4JI0 - chains A and E of the 21 polymer chains in the assembly; structure by X-ray diffraction, 3.49 A resolution.

Chain A:
Molecule: 16S rRNA
Source organism: Thermus thermophilus
Sequence (1522 nucleotides; each row starts with the number of its first residue; note: 42 numbers in that range are skipped by the numbering (no residue carries them; nothing is unmodelled there); a row labelled like 190A-190L holds insertion residues (190A, then the next letters in order); numbering starts at 0):
     0 UUUGUUGGAG AGUUUGAUCC UGGCUCAGGG UGAACGCUGG CGGCGUGCCU AAGACAUGCA
    60 AGUCGUGCGG G
    73 CCGCGGGGUU UU
    88 ACUCCG
    95 UGGUC
   101 AGCGGCGGAC GGGUGAGUAA CGCGUGGGU
  129A G
   130 ACCUACCCGG AAGAGGGGGA CAACCCGGGG AAACUCGGGC UAAUCCCCCA UGUGGACCCG
   190 C
190A-190L CCCUUGGGGUGU
   191 GUCCAAAGGG CUUU
   216 GCCCGCUUCC GGAUGGGCCC GCGUCCCAUC AGCUAGUUGG UGGGGUAAUG GCCCACCAAG
   276 GCGACGACGG GUAGCCGGUC UGAGAGGAUG GCCGGCCACA GGGGCACUGA GACACGGGCC
   336 CCACUCCUAC GGGAGGCAGC AGUUAGGAAU CUUCCGCAAU GGGCGCAAGC CUGACGGAGC
   396 GACGCCGCUU GGAGGAAGAA GCCCUUCGGG GUGUAAACUC CUGAA
   442 CCCGGGACGA AACCCCCGAC GA
   474 GGGGACUGAC GGUACCGGG
   494 GUAAUAGCGC CGGCCAACUC CGUGCCAGCA GCCGCGGUAA UACGGAGGGC GCGAGCGUUA
   554 CCCGGAUUCA CUGGGCGUAA AGGGCGUGUA GGCGGCCUGG GGCGUCCCAU GUGAAAGACC
   614 ACGGCUCAAC CGUGGGGGAG CGUGGGAUAC GCUCAGGCUA GACGGUGGGA GAGGGUGGUG
   674 GAAUUCCCGG AGUAGCGGUG AAAUGCGCAG AUACCGGGAG GAACGCCGAU GGCGAAGGCA
   734 GCCACCUGGU CCACCCGUGA CGCUGAGGCG CGAAAGCGUG GGGAGCAAAC CGGAUUAGAU
   794 ACCCGGGUAG UCCACGCCCU AAACGAUGCG CGCUAGGUCU CUGGGUCU
   848 CCUGGGGGCC GAAGCUAACG CGUUAAGCGC GCCGCCUGGG GAGUACGGCC GCAAGGCUGA
   908 AACUCAAAGG AAUUGACGGG GGCCCGCACA AGCGGUGGAG CAUGUGGUUU AAUUCGAAGX
   968 AACGCGAAGA ACCUUACCAG GCCUUGACAU GCUAGG
 1003A G
  1004 AACCCGGGUG AAAGCCUGGG GUGCCCC
1030A-1030D GCGA
  1031 GGGGAGCCCU AGCACAGGUG CUGCAUGGCC GUCGUCAGCU CGUGCCGUGA GGUGUUGGGU
  1091 UAAGUCCCGC AACGAGCGCA ACCCCCGCCG UUAGUUGCCA GCGGUUCGGC CGGGCACUCU
  1151 AACGGGACUG CCCGCGAAA
  1171 GCGGGAGGAA GGAGGGGACG ACGUCUGGUC AGCAUGGCCC UUACGGCCUG GGCGACACAC
  1231 GUGCUACAAU GCCCACUACA AAGCGAUGCC ACCCGGCAAC GGGGAGCUAA UCGCAAAAAG
  1291 GUGGGCCCAG UUCGGAUUGG GGUCUGCAAC CCGACCCCAU GAAGCCGGAA UCGCUAGUAA
  1351 UCGCGGAUCA G
 1361A C
  1362 CAUGCCGCGG UGAAUACGUU CCCGGGCCUU GUACACACXG CCXGUXACGC CAUGGGAGCG
  1422 GGCUCUACCC GAAGUCGCCG GG
  1446 AGCCUACGGG
  1459 CAGGCGCCGA GGGUAGGGCC CGUGACUGGG GCGAAGUCGU AACAAGGUAG CUGUACCGGA
  1519 AGGUGCGGCU GGAUCCACUC CUUUCU
Unresolved in the structure: 0-4, 1534-1538
Differences from the reference sequence: conflict C1534 (A2157 in M26923.1), A1535 (C2158 in M26923.1)
Modified positions: PSU (pseudouridine-5'-monophosphate) at position 516, 7MG (7N-methyl-8-hydroguanosine-5'-monophosphate) at position 527, M2G (N2-dimethylguanosine-5'-monophosphate) at position 966, 5MC (5-methylcytidine-5'-monophosphate) at position 967, 2MG (2N-methylguanosine-5'-monophosphate) at position 1207, 5MC (5-methylcytidine-5'-monophosphate) at position 1400, 4OC (4n,o2'-methylcytidine-5'-monophosphate) at position 1402, 5MC (5-methylcytidine-5'-monophosphate) at position 1404, 5MC (5-methylcytidine-5'-monophosphate) at position 1407, UR3 (3-methyluridine-5'-monophoshate) at position 1498, MA6 (6N-dimethyladenosine-5'-monophoshate) at position 1518, MA6 (6N-dimethyladenosine-5'-monophoshate) at position 1519, PSU (pseudouridine-5'-monophosphate) at position 1540, PSU (pseudouridine-5'-monophosphate) at position 1541
Metal / ion sites: Mg2+ site 1 near U5 (its only coordinating residue here); Mg2+ site 2: U12, A914; Mg2+ site 3 near G21 (its only coordinating residue here); Mg2+ site 4: G21, G22; Mg2+ site 5 near C23 (its only coordinating residue here); Mg2+ site 6 near G38 (its only coordinating residue here); Mg2+ site 7: G46, G394; Mg2+ site 8: C48, G115; Mg2+ site 9 near A53 (its only coordinating residue here); Mg2+ site 10: A59, U387; Mg2+ site 11: U62, G105; Mg2+ site 12: C89, U90; 119 more Mg2+ sites not listed
What the authors report for this chain:
  - mutagenesis - C1490U: increased growth

Chain E:
Molecule: ribosomal protein S5
Source organism: Thermus thermophilus
Reference sequence: Q5SHQ5 (RS5_THET8); numbering as in UniProt (aligned over 1-162)
Amino-acid sequence (162 residues; each row starts with the number of its first residue):
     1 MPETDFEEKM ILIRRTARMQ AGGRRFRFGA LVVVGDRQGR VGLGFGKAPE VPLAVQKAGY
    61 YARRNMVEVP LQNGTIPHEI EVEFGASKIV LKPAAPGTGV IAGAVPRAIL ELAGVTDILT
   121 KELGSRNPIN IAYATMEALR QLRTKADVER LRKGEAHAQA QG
Unresolved in the structure: 1-4, 155-162

Chain A / chain E interface:
Residue-residue contacts (81):
  U5(A) with Ala95(E), base contact
  G6(A) with Ala94(E), base contact; Ala95(E), hydrogen bond to the base; Thr98(E), hydrogen bond to the base; Leu119(E), sugar contact
  G7(A) with Lys92(E), hydrogen bond to the base; Leu119(E), sugar contact; Thr120(E), hydrogen bond to the sugar
  A8(A) with Ile101(E), phosphate contact; Ala102(E), hydrogen bond to the sugar; Gly103(E), sugar contact; Arg107(E), base contact; Thr120(E), sugar contact
  G9(A) with Gly103(E), phosphate contact; Lys121(E), salt bridge to the phosphate; Glu122(E), hydrogen bond to the phosphate; Arg126(E), salt bridge to the phosphate
  A10(A) with Arg126(E), phosphate contact
  G15(A) with Ala17(E), hydrogen bond to the base; Met19(E), sugar contact; Arg24(E), hydrogen bond to the sugar
  A16(A) with Thr16(E), sugar contact; Ala17(E), sugar contact
  U17(A) with Arg14(E), phosphate contact
  C18(A) with Arg14(E), salt bridge to the phosphate; Asn127(E), hydrogen bond to the phosphate; Asn130(E), phosphate contact
  C19(A) with Ala86(E), phosphate contact; Ser125(E), hydrogen bond to the phosphate; Asn127(E), phosphate contact; Asn130(E), hydrogen bond to the phosphate
  U20(A) with Ala86(E), phosphate contact
  G558(A) with Lys121(E), phosphate contact
  A559(A) with Lys121(E), salt bridge to the phosphate; Arg126(E), salt bridge to the phosphate
  U560(A) with Leu123(E), base contact
  A864(A) with Gly85(E), phosphate contact
  U921(A) with Arg18(E), sugar contact; Met19(E), hydrogen bond to the sugar
  G922(A) with Met19(E), sugar contact; Gln20(E), sugar contact; Ala21(E), phosphate contact
  A923(A) with Ala21(E), phosphate contact
  C1069(A) with Gln20(E), hydrogen bond to the phosphate; Arg25(E), hydrogen bond to the phosphate
  U1070(A) with Arg18(E), salt bridge to the phosphate; Gln20(E), phosphate contact; Arg25(E), salt bridge to the phosphate
  C1071(A) with Arg27(E), salt bridge to the phosphate; Pro49(E), sugar contact
  G1072(A) with Pro49(E), phosphate contact; Lys57(E), salt bridge to the phosphate
  U1073(A) with Lys57(E), salt bridge to the phosphate
  G1074(A) with Tyr60(E), hydrogen bond to the phosphate; Tyr61(E), hydrogen bond to the phosphate
  G1077(A) with Lys47(E), base contact
  U1078(A) with Phe84(E), sugar contact; Ile129(E), sugar contact; Asn130(E), hydrogen bond to the sugar; Tyr133(E), sugar contact
  G1079(A) with Arg14(E), hydrogen bond to the sugar; Phe45(E), sugar contact; Tyr133(E), hydrogen bond to the phosphate
  A1080(A) with Arg14(E), sugar contact; Thr16(E), hydrogen bond to the phosphate; Phe45(E), phosphate contact; Lys47(E), salt bridge to the phosphate
  G1081(A) with Thr16(E), hydrogen bond to the phosphate; Ala17(E), phosphate contact; Arg18(E), phosphate contact; Arg27(E), salt bridge to the phosphate
  G1082(A) with Arg27(E), salt bridge to the phosphate
  C1192(A) with Arg25(E), hydrogen bond to the base
  G1193(A) with Gly22(E), sugar contact
  U1194(A) with Gly22(E), sugar contact
  A1396(A) with Met19(E), base contact
  C1397(A) with Arg24(E), salt bridge to the phosphate
  A1398(A) with Met19(E), base contact; Gln20(E), base contact; Gly22(E), base contact; Gly23(E), base contact
Interface residues without a listed pair, chain E (43 interface residues in all): Ala48, Leu53, Ser87

In short:
37 residues of chain A and 43 residues of chain E are in contact; the contacts include 22 hydrogen bonds and
14 salt bridges. Polar pairs include G6(A)-Ala95(E), G6(A)-Thr98(E) and G7(A)-Lys92(E). U12(A) and A914(A)
coordinate Mg2+ site 2. G21(A) and G22(A) form the Mg2+ site 4. The paper reports that C1490U of chain A
increases growth.
Chain A is 16S rRNA and chain E is ribosomal protein S5, both from Thermus thermophilus; the structure,
Crystal Structure of 30S ribosomal subunit from Thermus thermophilus, was determined by X-ray diffraction
together with 4JI1, 4JI2, 4JI3, 4JI4, 4JI5, 4JI6, 4JI7 and 4JI8 from the same study.
